Entry 4UQ6 (electron microscopy, 12.80 A resolution (very low resolution: no residue pairs are listed; an interface is given only as per-side residue counts)); this record covers chains A and D of the 4 polymer chains in the assembly.

# Chain A (and D)
Name: Glutamate receptor 2
From: Rattus norvegicus
Notes: chain D of this document is another copy of the same molecule, construct and numbering; everything in this record applies to it too
Reference sequence: P19491 (GRIA2_RAT); the construct lacks a stretch of the UniProt sequence, so the offset changes along the chain: 7-385 = UniProt 22-400; 386-826 = UniProt 407-847
Sequence (826 residues; numbered 7 to 826 plus 6 insertion-coded residues; the number before each row is that of its first residue; a row labelled like 385A-385F holds insertion residues (385A, then the next letters in order)):
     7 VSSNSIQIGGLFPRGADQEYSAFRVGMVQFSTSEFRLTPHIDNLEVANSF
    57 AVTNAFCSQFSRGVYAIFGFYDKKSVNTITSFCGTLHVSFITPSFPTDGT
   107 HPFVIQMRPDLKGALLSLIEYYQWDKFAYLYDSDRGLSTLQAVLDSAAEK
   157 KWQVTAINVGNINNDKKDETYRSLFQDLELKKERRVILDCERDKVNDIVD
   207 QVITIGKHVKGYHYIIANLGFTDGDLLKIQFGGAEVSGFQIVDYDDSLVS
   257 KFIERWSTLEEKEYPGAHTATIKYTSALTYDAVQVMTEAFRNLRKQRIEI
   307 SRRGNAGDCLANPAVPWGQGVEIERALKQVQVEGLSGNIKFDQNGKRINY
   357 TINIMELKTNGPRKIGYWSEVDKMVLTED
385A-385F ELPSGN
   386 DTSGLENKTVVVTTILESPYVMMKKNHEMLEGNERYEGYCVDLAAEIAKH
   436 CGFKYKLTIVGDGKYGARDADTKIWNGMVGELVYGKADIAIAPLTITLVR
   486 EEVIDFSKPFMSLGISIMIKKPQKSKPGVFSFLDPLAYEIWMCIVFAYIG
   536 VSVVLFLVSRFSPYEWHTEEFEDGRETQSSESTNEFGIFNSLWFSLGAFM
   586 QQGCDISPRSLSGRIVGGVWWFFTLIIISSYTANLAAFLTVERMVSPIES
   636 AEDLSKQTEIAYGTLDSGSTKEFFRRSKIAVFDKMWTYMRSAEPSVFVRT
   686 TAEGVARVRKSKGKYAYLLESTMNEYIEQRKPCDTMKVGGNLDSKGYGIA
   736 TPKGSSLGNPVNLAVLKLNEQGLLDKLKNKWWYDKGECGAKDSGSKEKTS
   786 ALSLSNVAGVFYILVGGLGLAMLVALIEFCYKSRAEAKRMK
Unresolved in the structure: 7-9, 385, 385A-385F, 386-392, 507-631, 774-826 (chain D: 7-9, 385A-385F, 386-392, 507-631, 774-826)
Construct notes: conflict Glu241 (Asn256 in P19491), Leu382 (Val397 in P19491), Glu384 (Leu399 in P19491), Asp385 (Thr400 in P19491); variant Asn744 (Thr765 in P19491), Asn754 (Ser775 in P19491), Leu758 (Val779 in P19491)
UniProt features mapped onto this chain:
  - binding site (L-glutamate): Pro478, Thr480, Arg485, Ser654, Thr655, Glu705
  - site: Arg453 (Interaction with the cone snail toxin Con-ikot-ikot), Ile633 (Crucial to convey clamshell closure to channel opening), Arg660 (Interaction with the cone snail toxin Con-ikot-ikot), Lys752 (Interaction with the cone snail toxin Con-ikot-ikot)
  - modified residue (Phosphoserine): Ser662, Ser696
  - lipidation (S-palmitoyl cysteine): Cys589, Cys815
  - glycosylation (N-linked (GlcNAc...) asparagine): Asn355, Asn385F, Asn392
Cystine bridges: Cys63-Cys315, Cys718-Cys773
Ligand contacts: glutamic acid (GLU): Tyr450, Pro478, Leu479, Thr480, Arg485, Leu650, Ser652, Gly653, Ser654, Thr655, Leu704, Glu705, Met708, Tyr732
What the authors report for this chain:
  - conformationally variable residues (domain motion): Lys505, Glu634, Gly771

# How chain A and chain D interact
At this resolution (13 A) residue pairs are not listed: 18 residues of chain A and 19 of chain D lie at the interface.

# Overview
Chain A and chain D form an interface of 18 and 19 residues respectively. Ligands of chain A: glutamic acid.
Curated annotation (UniProt) lists 6 L-glutamate-binding residues on chain A. From the paper: conformational
variability at Lys505(A), Glu634(A) and Gly771(A).
Chain A and chain D are both Glutamate receptor 2 (Rattus norvegicus); the structure, Electron density map of
GluA2em in complex with LY451646 and glutamate, was determined by electron microscopy together with 4UQJ, 4UQK
and 4UQQ from the same study.
